PDB entry 8B6H | electron microscopy, 2.60 A resolution | chains DB and EE of the 106 polymer chains in the assembly

Chain DB:
Protein: Cytochrome c oxidase subunit 2
From: Tetrahymena thermophila SB210
UniProtKB: Q950Y9 (Q950Y9_TETTH); numbering as in UniProt (aligned over 1-604)
Chain sequence (604 residues; row label = number of the first residue in the row):
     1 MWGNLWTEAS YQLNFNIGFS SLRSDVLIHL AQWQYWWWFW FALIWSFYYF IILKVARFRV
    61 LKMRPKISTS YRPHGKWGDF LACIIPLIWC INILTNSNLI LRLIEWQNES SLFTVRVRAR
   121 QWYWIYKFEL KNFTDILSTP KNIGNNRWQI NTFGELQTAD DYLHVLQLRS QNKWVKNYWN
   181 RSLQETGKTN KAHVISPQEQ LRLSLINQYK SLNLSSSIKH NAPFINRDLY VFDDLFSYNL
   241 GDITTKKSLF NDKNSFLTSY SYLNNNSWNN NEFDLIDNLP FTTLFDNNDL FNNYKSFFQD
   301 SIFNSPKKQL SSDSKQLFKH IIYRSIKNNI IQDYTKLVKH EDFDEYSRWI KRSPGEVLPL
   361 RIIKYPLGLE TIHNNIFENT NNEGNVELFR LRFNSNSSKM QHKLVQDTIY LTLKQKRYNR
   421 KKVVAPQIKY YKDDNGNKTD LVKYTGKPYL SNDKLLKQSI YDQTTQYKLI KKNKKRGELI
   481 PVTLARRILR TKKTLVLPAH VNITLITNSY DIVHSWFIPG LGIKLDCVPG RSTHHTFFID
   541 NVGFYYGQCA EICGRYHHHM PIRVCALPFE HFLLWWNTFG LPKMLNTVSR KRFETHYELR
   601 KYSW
Ion coordination: dinuclear copper ion: His514, Glu551, His557; Mg2+: Glu551 (shared with 1 residue of chain DA)
Small-molecule neighbours:
  - ATP (adenosine-5'-triphosphate): Gly368, Leu369, Glu370, Thr371
  - heme a (HEA): Trp37, Trp38, Phe41, Trp45, Trp89
  - 1,2-diacyl-sn-glycero-3-phosphocholine (PC1), molecule 1: Phe39, Trp40, Phe41, Ala42, Leu43, Ile88, Ile91, Asn92
  - 1,2-diacyl-sn-glycero-3-phosphocholine (PC1), molecule 2: Lys76, Trp77, Phe80, Leu81, Ile84, Leu87, Ile88, Ile91, Leu94

Chain EE:
Protein: Mobilization protein
From: Tetrahymena thermophila SB210
UniProtKB: Q23F08 (Q23F08_TETTS); numbering as in UniProt (aligned over 1-193)
Chain sequence (193 residues; numbered 1 to 193; the number before each row is that of its first residue):
     1 MKEKIFNELT RKMKRKEISA KIQREENKQI LIRQRNNKKY IQSIQGIQQE RKKGKLYLVE
    61 MATQNVEEMD TIQKMNYEAT VNMGRQDLIT REYTFYSDYE FIPIQEDRKQ QMEDALNNLH
   121 KIIHPTVTQL KKKANVQEIQ DRVFRKLQGW EGELNTCVFS AKNVRDSNFC ADRFTNRINT
   181 EGVEFVKQIL REY
Disordered / not traced: 1-68

Interface between chain DB and chain EE:
Residue-residue contacts - 104 pairs, chain DB then chain EE:
  Val165(DB) - Asn76(EE)
  Leu168(DB) - Ala79(EE)
  Leu168(DB) - Thr80(EE)
  Leu168(DB) - Met83(EE)  hydrophobic
  Arg169(DB) - Ile72(EE)
  Arg169(DB) - Asn76(EE)  hydrogen bond
  Gln171(DB) - Met83(EE)  hydrogen bond
  Asn172(DB) - Glu78(EE)
  Asn172(DB) - Ala79(EE)
  Asn172(DB) - Asn82(EE)  hydrogen bond
  Lys176(DB) - Glu78(EE)  salt bridge
  Lys176(DB) - Asn82(EE)
  Trp179(DB) - Asn82(EE)
  Trp179(DB) - Ile89(EE)  hydrophobic
  Leu183(DB) - Tyr93(EE)  hydrogen bond (backbone-side chain)
  Gln184(DB) - Tyr93(EE)  hydrogen bond
  Gly187(DB) - Tyr93(EE)
  Lys188(DB) - Tyr93(EE)
  Thr189(DB) - Glu92(EE)
  Thr189(DB) - Tyr93(EE)
  Asn190(DB) - Glu92(EE)
  Asn190(DB) - Thr94(EE)
  Lys191(DB) - Thr94(EE)  hydrogen bond (backbone-side chain)
  Lys191(DB) - Phe95(EE)
  Lys191(DB) - Tyr96(EE)
  Lys191(DB) - Glu100(EE)  salt bridge
  His193(DB) - Tyr96(EE)
  Lys339(DB) - Tyr96(EE)
  Glu341(DB) - Phe95(EE)
  Glu341(DB) - Tyr96(EE)  hydrogen bond (side chain-backbone)
  Glu341(DB) - Ser97(EE)  hydrogen bond (side chain-backbone)
  Phe343(DB) - Phe95(EE)  hydrophobic
  Ile350(DB) - Phe95(EE)  hydrophobic
  Lys351(DB) - Phe95(EE)
  Arg352(DB) - Phe95(EE)
  Arg352(DB) - Ser97(EE)
  Glu356(DB) - Asp98(EE)
  Glu356(DB) - Tyr99(EE)
  Val357(DB) - Phe101(EE)
  Leu358(DB) - Asn155(EE)
  Pro359(DB) - Phe101(EE)  hydrophobic
  Pro359(DB) - Asn155(EE)
  Pro359(DB) - Val158(EE)  hydrophobic
  Leu360(DB) - Glu151(EE)
  Leu360(DB) - Leu154(EE)  hydrophobic
  Leu360(DB) - Asn155(EE)  hydrogen bond (backbone-side chain)
  Leu360(DB) - Phe174(EE)  hydrophobic
  Arg361(DB) - Glu151(EE)
  Ile362(DB) - Phe144(EE)
  Ile362(DB) - Leu147(EE)
  Ile362(DB) - Glu151(EE)  hydrogen bond (backbone-side chain)
  Lys364(DB) - Gln140(EE)
  Lys364(DB) - Phe144(EE)
  Tyr365(DB) - Gln140(EE)  hydrogen bond (backbone-side chain)
  Leu367(DB) - Lys133(EE)
  Leu367(DB) - Val136(EE)  hydrophobic
  Leu367(DB) - Gln137(EE)
  Leu367(DB) - Gln140(EE)
  Gly368(DB) - Lys133(EE)
  Phe377(DB) - Val127(EE)  hydrophobic
  Phe377(DB) - Val136(EE)  hydrophobic
  Asn381(DB) - Asn117(EE)  hydrogen bond
  Glu383(DB) - Asn117(EE)
  Glu383(DB) - Lys121(EE)
  Gly384(DB) - His124(EE)
  Asn385(DB) - Lys121(EE)
  Asn385(DB) - His124(EE)
  Val386(DB) - His120(EE)
  Val386(DB) - His124(EE)  hydrogen bond (backbone-side chain)
  Val386(DB) - Val127(EE)  hydrophobic
  Glu387(DB) - His120(EE)
  Leu388(DB) - His120(EE)  hydrogen bond (backbone-side chain)
  Leu388(DB) - Ile123(EE)  hydrophobic
  Leu388(DB) - Gln140(EE)  hydrogen bond (backbone-side chain)
  Phe389(DB) - Leu116(EE)
  Phe389(DB) - His120(EE)  hydrogen bond (backbone-side chain)
  Phe389(DB) - Gln140(EE)
  Phe389(DB) - Val143(EE)  hydrophobic
  Phe389(DB) - Phe144(EE)  hydrophobic
  Leu391(DB) - Met112(EE)
  Leu391(DB) - Leu116(EE)  hydrophobic
  Phe393(DB) - Lys109(EE)
  Phe393(DB) - Met112(EE)  hydrophobic
  Asn394(DB) - Phe101(EE)
  Asn396(DB) - Pro103(EE)
  Ser397(DB) - Asp98(EE)
  Ser397(DB) - Tyr99(EE)
  Ser397(DB) - Glu100(EE)
  Ser397(DB) - Phe101(EE)
  Ser398(DB) - Thr94(EE)
  Ser398(DB) - Asp98(EE)
  Ser398(DB) - Glu100(EE)  hydrogen bond
  Lys399(DB) - Asp87(EE)  salt bridge
  Lys399(DB) - Thr90(EE)
  Lys399(DB) - Arg91(EE)
  Lys399(DB) - Tyr93(EE)
  Met400(DB) - Thr90(EE)
  Met400(DB) - Tyr93(EE)  hydrogen bond (backbone-backbone)
  Met400(DB) - Phe95(EE)  hydrophobic
  His402(DB) - Gln86(EE)
  His402(DB) - Thr90(EE)
  Val405(DB) - Met83(EE)  hydrophobic
  Val405(DB) - Gln86(EE)
  Glu594(DB) - Ile72(EE)
Interface residues without a listed pair, chain DB (59 interface residues in all): Val175, Ala192, Ile376, Arg390, Ser395, Val588, Ser589
Interface residues without a listed pair, chain EE (51 interface residues in all): Thr71, Met75, Arg85, Ile104, Glu113, Asp141, Gln148

Summary:
59 residues of chain DB and 51 residues of chain EE are in contact; the contacts include 18 hydrogen bonds and
3 salt bridges. Polar pairs include Lys176(DB)-Glu78(EE), Lys191(DB)-Glu100(EE) and Lys399(DB)-Asp87(EE).
Bound to chain DB: heme a, 1,2-diacyl-sn-glycero-3-phosphocholine and ATP.
Here chain DB is Cytochrome c oxidase subunit 2 and chain EE is Mobilization protein, both from Tetrahymena
thermophila SB210. Entry 8B6H (Cryo-EM structure of cytochrome c oxidase dimer (complex IV) from respiratory
supercomplex of Tetrahymena thermophila) was determined by electron microscopy (same publication as 8B6F and
8B6J).
